Entry 2YER (X-ray diffraction, 1.83 A resolution); this record covers chain A.

# Chain A
Molecule: Serine/threonine-protein kinase CHK1
Source organism: Homo sapiens
Notes: EC 2.7.11.1; fragment: chk1kd, residues 1-276
Reference sequence: O14757 (CHK1_HUMAN); numbering as in UniProt (aligned over 1-276)
Chain sequence (276 residues; row label = number of the first residue in the row):
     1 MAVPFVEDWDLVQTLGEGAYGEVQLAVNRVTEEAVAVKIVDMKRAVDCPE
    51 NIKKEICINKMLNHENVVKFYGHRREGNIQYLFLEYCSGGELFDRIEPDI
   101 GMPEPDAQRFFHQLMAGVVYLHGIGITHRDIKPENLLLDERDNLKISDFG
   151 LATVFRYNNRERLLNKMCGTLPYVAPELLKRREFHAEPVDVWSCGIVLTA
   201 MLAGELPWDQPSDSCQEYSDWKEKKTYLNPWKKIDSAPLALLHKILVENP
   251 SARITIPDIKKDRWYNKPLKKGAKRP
Not modelled in the structure: 1, 270-276
Ligand contacts: TQ1 (5-(hydroxymethyl)-8-(1H-pyrrol-2-yl)-2H-[1,2,4]triazolo[4,3-a]quinolin-1-one): Leu-15, Gly-16, Glu-17, Val-23, Ala-36, Leu-84, Glu-85, Tyr-86, Cys-87, Ser-88, Gly-90, Glu-91, Glu-134, Leu-137, Ser-147
UniProt features mapped onto this chain:
  - active site: Asp-130 (Proton acceptor)
  - binding site (ATP): Leu-15 to Val-23, Lys-38
  - cross-link: Lys-132 (Glycyl lysine isopeptide (Lys-Gly) (interchain with G-Cter in ubiquitin))
  - mutagenesis: Lys-38 (K38R: Abolishes kinase activity), Asp-130 (D130A: Abolishes kinase activity), Lys-132 (K132R: Strong reduction of chromatin-associated CHK1 ubiquitination)

# Summary
Bound to chain A: compound TQ1. From UniProt: active-site residue Asp-130, 10 ATP-binding residues and 3
mutagenesis sites.
Chain A is Serine/threonine-protein kinase CHK1 (Homo sapiens); the structure, Synthesis and evaluation of
triazolones as checkpoint kinase 1 inhibitors, was determined by X-ray diffraction, deposited together with
2YEX.
